3KYC - chains A and B of the 3 polymer chains in the assembly; structure by X-ray diffraction, 2.45 A resolution.

[Chain A]
Protein: SUMO-activating enzyme subunit 1
From: Homo sapiens
Reference sequence: Q9UBE0 (SAE1_HUMAN); residues 1-346 here = UniProt positions 1-346
Sequence (346 residues; numbered 1 to 346; the number before each row is that of its first residue):
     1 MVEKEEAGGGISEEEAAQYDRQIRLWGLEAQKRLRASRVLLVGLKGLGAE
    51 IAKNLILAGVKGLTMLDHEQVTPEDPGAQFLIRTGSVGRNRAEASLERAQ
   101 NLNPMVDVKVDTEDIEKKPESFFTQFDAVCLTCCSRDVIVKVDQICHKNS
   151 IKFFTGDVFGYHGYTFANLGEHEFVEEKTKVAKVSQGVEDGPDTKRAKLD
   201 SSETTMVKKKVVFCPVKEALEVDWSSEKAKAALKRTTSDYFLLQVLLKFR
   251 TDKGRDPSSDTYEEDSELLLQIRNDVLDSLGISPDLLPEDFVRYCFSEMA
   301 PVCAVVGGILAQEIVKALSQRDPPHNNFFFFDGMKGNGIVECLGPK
Unresolved in the structure: 1-8, 181-204, 346
Curated features (UniProtKB/Swiss-Prot):
  - modified residue: Met1 (N-acetylmethionine), Val2 (N-acetylvaline), Ser12 (Phosphoserine), Lys198 (N6-acetyllysine)

[Chain B]
Protein: SUMO-activating enzyme subunit 2
From: Homo sapiens
Notes: EC 6.3.2.-
Reference sequence: Q9UBT2 (SAE2_HUMAN); numbering as in UniProt (aligned over 1-640)
Sequence (660 residues; numbered -19 to 640; the number before each row is that of its first residue; numbers below 1 keep their minus sign (Met-19 is residue -19)):
   -19 MGSSHHHHHHSSGLVPRGSHMALSRGLPRELAEAVAGGRVLVVGAGGIGC
    31 ELLKNLVLTGFSHIDLIDLDTIDVSNLNRQFLFQKKHVGRSKAQVAKESV
    81 LQFYPKANIVAYHDSIMNPDYNVEFFRQFILVMNALDNRAARNHVNRMCL
   131 AADVPLIESGTAGYLGQVTTIKKGVTECYECHPKPTQRTFPGCTIRNTPS
   181 EPIHCIVWAKYLFNQLFGEEDADQEVSPDRADPEAAWEPTEAEARARACN
   231 EDGDIKRISTKEWAKSTGYDPVKLFTKLFKDDIRYLLTMDKLWRKRKPPV
   281 PLDWAEVQSQGEETNASDQQNEPQLGLKDQQVLDVKSYARLFSKSIETLR
   331 VHLAEKGDGAELIWDKDDPSAMDFVTSAANLRMHIFSMNMKSRFDIKSMA
   381 GNIIPAIATTNAVIAGLIVLEGLKILSGKIDQCRTIFLNKQPNPRKKLLV
   431 PCALDPPNPNCYVCASKPEVTVRLNVHKVTVLTLQDKIVKEKFAMVAPDV
   481 QIEDGKGTILISSEEGETEANNHKKLSEFGIRNGSRLQADDFLQDYTLLI
   531 NILHSEDLGKDVEFEVVGDAPEKVGPKQAEDAAKSITNGSDDGAQPSTST
   581 AQEQDDVLIVDSDEEDSSNNADVSEEERSRKRKLDEKENLSAKRSRIEQK
   631 EELDDVIALD
Unresolved in the structure: -19 to 4, 218-234, 292-304, 549-606
Sequence notes: expression tag (-19 to 0); variant Cys229 (Ser in Q9UBT2)
Bound ions: Zn2+: Cys158, Cys161, Cys441, Cys444
Small-molecule neighbours: 5'-deoxy-5'-(sulfamoylamino)adenosine (JZU): Gly24, Ala25, Gly26, Gly27, Ile47, Asp48, Leu49, Asp50, Arg59, Gln60, Lys72, Asp94, Ser95, Ile96, Met97, Ala115, Leu116, Asp117, Asn118, Ala121
Curated features (UniProtKB/Swiss-Prot):
  - active site: Cys173 (Glycyl thioester intermediate)
  - binding site (ATP): Gly24 to Gly29, Asp48, Asn56 to Arg59, Lys72, Ser95, Ile96, Asp117 to Arg122
  - binding site (Zn(2+)): Cys158, Cys161, Cys441, Cys444
  - modified residue: Ser207 (Phosphoserine), Lys271 (N6-acetyllysine), Ser507 (Phosphoserine), Ser592 (Phosphoserine), Lys613 (N6-acetyllysine)
  - cross-link (Glycyl lysine isopeptide (Lys-Gly)): Lys164 (interchain with G-Cter in SUMO1), Lys190 (interchain with G-Cter in SUMO), Lys236 (interchain with G-Cter in SUMO1), Lys257 (interchain with G-Cter in SUMO), Lys271 (interchain with G-Cter in SUMO), Lys275 (interchain with G-Cter in SUMO), Lys371 (interchain with G-Cter in SUMO2), Lys420 (interchain with G-Cter in SUMO1), Lys540 (interchain with G-Cter in SUMO2), Lys611 (interchain with G-Cter in SUMO), Lys613 (interchain with G-Cter in SUMO), Lys617 (interchain with G-Cter in SUMO), Lys623 (interchain with G-Cter in SUMO)
From the paper describing this entry:
  - binding site for 5'-deoxy-5'-(sulfamoylamino)adenosine: Gly27, Lys72
  - mutagenesis - N56A, L57A, R59A, K72A: decreased catalytic activity on adenylation
  - mutagenesis - D50A: abolished catalytic activity on SUMO1
  - mutagenesis - D50A, D50E, R176A, G381P/N382P, N382P: unchanged catalytic activity on adenylation
  - mutagenesis - D50E, R176A: decreased catalytic activity
  - mutagenesis - D117A: abolished catalytic activity on adenylation
  - mutagenesis - K164A, P165G, T166V, R168P, F170A, P171A, I175A, N177D: unchanged catalytic activity
  - mutagenesis - N382P: decreased catalytic activity on SUMO1
  - catalytic residues: Cys173
  - mutagenesis - N56A, L57A: unchanged catalytic activity on SUMO1-AVSN
  - mutagenesis - R59A, K72A: decreased catalytic activity on SUMO1-AVSN
  - mutagenesis - D117A, R176A: decreased catalytic activity (cross-linking activity)
  - mutagenesis - D117A/R176A: unchanged catalytic activity (cross-linking assay)
  - mutagenesis - G381P/N382P: abolished catalytic activity on SUMO1-AVSN

[How chain A and chain B interact]
Contacting residue pairs (102; chain A residue first):
  Gly9(A) - Gly306(B)
  Gly9(A) - Lys308(B)  hydrogen bond (backbone-side chain)
  Ile11(A) - Leu307(B)  hydrophobic
  Glu14(A) - Lys65(B)  salt bridge
  Ala17(A) - Val54(B)  hydrophobic
  Ala17(A) - Ser55(B)
  Gln18(A) - Val54(B)
  Gln18(A) - Asn58(B)
  Gln18(A) - Lys65(B)
  Arg21(A) - Ser55(B)
  Arg21(A) - Asn58(B)
  Arg21(A) - Arg59(B)
  Arg21(A) - Lys346(B)
  Arg21(A) - Ile383(B)
  Arg21(A) - Ile384(B)
  Arg21(A) - Pro385(B)
  Arg21(A) - Ala386(B)  hydrogen bond (backbone-backbone)
  Gln22(A) - Asn58(B)  hydrogen bond
  Gln22(A) - Ala386(B)
  Gln22(A) - Ile387(B)
  Arg24(A) - Phe374(B)  hydrogen bond (side chain-backbone)
  Arg24(A) - Lys377(B)
  Arg24(A) - Ser378(B)
  Arg24(A) - Ile383(B)
  Arg24(A) - Pro385(B)
  Leu25(A) - Gly143(B)
  Leu25(A) - Tyr144(B)
  Leu25(A) - Pro385(B)
  Leu25(A) - Ile387(B)  hydrophobic
  Trp26(A) - Tyr144(B)
  Trp26(A) - Ile387(B)  hydrophobic
  Leu28(A) - Gly306(B)
  Leu28(A) - Leu307(B)  hydrophobic
  Glu50(A) - Lys34(B)  salt bridge
  Lys53(A) - Glu31(B)  salt bridge
  Lys53(A) - Lys34(B)
  Lys53(A) - Ala392(B)
  Asn54(A) - Thr389(B)
  Leu57(A) - Leu57(B)
  Leu57(A) - Asn58(B)
  Leu57(A) - Phe61(B)  hydrophobic
  Leu57(A) - Ala388(B)  hydrophobic
  Gly77(A) - Tyr84(B)
  Ala78(A) - Leu38(B)  hydrophobic
  Ala78(A) - Tyr84(B)  hydrophobic
  Gln79(A) - Phe83(B)
  Phe80(A) - Lys34(B)
  Phe80(A) - Phe61(B)  hydrophobic
  Phe80(A) - Phe83(B)  hydrophobic
  Thr84(A) - Phe83(B)
  Thr84(A) - Pro85(B)
  Arg98(A) - Ser79(B)  hydrogen bond (side chain-backbone)
  Arg98(A) - Gln82(B)
  Arg98(A) - Phe83(B)
  Asn101(A) - Gln64(B)
  Leu102(A) - Phe61(B)
  Tyr161(A) - Leu403(B)
  Glu176(A) - Gln421(B)
  Arg235(A) - Arg425(B)
  Arg235(A) - Lys426(B)  hydrogen bond (backbone-side chain)
  Met299(A) - Leu7(B)  hydrophobic
  Ala300(A) - Leu38(B)  hydrophobic
  Ala300(A) - Thr39(B)
  Pro301(A) - Thr39(B)
  Pro301(A) - Gly396(B)
  Pro301(A) - Val399(B)  hydrophobic
  Pro301(A) - Leu400(B)  hydrophobic
  Val305(A) - Val393(B)
  Val305(A) - Gly396(B)
  Val305(A) - Leu397(B)
  Gly308(A) - Thr389(B)
  Gly308(A) - Val393(B)
  Ile309(A) - Val393(B)
  Ile309(A) - Leu428(B)  hydrophobic
  Ala311(A) - Thr389(B)
  Gln312(A) - Tyr144(B)
  Gln312(A) - Ile387(B)
  Gln312(A) - Thr389(B)  hydrogen bond
  Asp322(A) - Tyr144(B)  hydrogen bond
  Asp322(A) - Lys420(B)  salt bridge
  Pro323(A) - Gln421(B)
  His325(A) - Lys420(B)
  His325(A) - Leu428(B)
  Phe331(A) - Leu397(B)  hydrophobic
  Phe331(A) - Leu400(B)  hydrophobic
  Phe331(A) - Leu429(B)  hydrophobic
  Gly333(A) - Leu400(B)
  Met334(A) - Lys404(B)  hydrogen bond (backbone-side chain)
  Lys335(A) - Pro431(B)
  Gly336(A) - Ile416(B)
  Gly336(A) - Leu429(B)
  Gly336(A) - Pro431(B)
  Asn337(A) - Lys427(B)
  Asn337(A) - Pro431(B)
  Gly338(A) - Lys426(B)
  Gly338(A) - Lys427(B)
  Gly338(A) - Leu428(B)  hydrogen bond (backbone-backbone)
  Gly338(A) - Leu429(B)  hydrogen bond (backbone-backbone)
  Ile339(A) - Lys426(B)
  Val340(A) - Pro422(B)  hydrophobic
  Val340(A) - Lys426(B)  hydrogen bond (backbone-backbone)
  Glu341(A) - Lys426(B)  salt bridge
Also at the interface, not in a pair above, chain A (55 interface residues in all): Ala16, Asp20, Ile23, Ile82, Arg83, Val302, Ala304, Phe329
Also at the interface, not in a pair above, chain B (57 interface residues in all): Arg5, Asn35, Leu305, Gln310, Leu418
Interface features reported in the paper:
  - interface residues, chain A: Arg24(A), Leu25(A), Trp26(A)
  - interface residues, chain B: Tyr144(B), Pro385(B), Ile387(B)

[In short]
Chain A and chain B form an interface of 55 and 57 residues respectively; the contacts include 12 hydrogen
bonds and 5 salt bridges. Among the polar pairs are Glu14(A)-Lys65(B), Glu50(A)-Lys34(B) and
Lys53(A)-Glu31(B). From the paper: the catalytic residue Cys173(B); N56A, L57A and R59A of chain B, among
others, reduce catalytic activity on adenylation; 19 substitutions were tested in all.
Chain A is SUMO-activating enzyme subunit 1 and chain B is SUMO-activating enzyme subunit 2, both from Homo
sapiens; the structure, Human SUMO E1 complex with a SUMO1-AMP mimic, was determined by X-ray diffraction
(same publication as 3KYD).
